Entry 6SWD (electron microscopy, 3.20 A resolution); this record covers chains 2 and E of the 19 polymer chains in the assembly.

== Chain 2 ==
Molecule: 16S ribosomal RNA
Organism: Pyrococcus abyssi GE5
Sequence (1044 nucleotides; numbered 13 to 1509; 453 numbers in that range are skipped by the numbering (no residue carries them; nothing is unmodelled there); the number before each row is that of its first residue):
    13 AUUCXGGUUG AUCCUGCCGG AGGCCACUGC UAUGGGGGUC XGACUAAGCC AUGCGAGUCA
    73 AGGGGGCGUC CCUUCUGGGA CGCCACCGGC GGACGGCUCA GUAACACGUC GGUAACCUAC
   133 CCUCGGGAGG GGGAUAACCC CGGGAAACUG GGGCUAAUCC CCCAUAGGCC UGGGGUACUG
   193 GAAGGUCCCC AGGCCGAAAG GGAGCCGUAA GGCUCCGCCC GAGGAUGGGC CGGCGGCXGA
   253 UUAGGUAGUU GGUGGGGUAA CGGCCCACCA AGCXGAAGAU CGGUACGGGC XGUGAGAGCG
   313 GGAGCCXGGA GAUGGACACU GAGACACGGG UCCAGGCCCU ACGGGGCGCA GCAGGCGCGA
   373 XACCUCXGCA AUGCGGGAAA CXGCGACGGG GGGACCCCCA GUGCCGUGCC UCUGGCACGG
   433 CUUUUCCGGA GUGUAAAAAG CUCCGGGAAU AAGGGCUGGG CAAGGCXGGU GGCAGCCGCC
   493 GCGGUAAUAC CGGCGGCCXG AGUGGUGGCC ACUAUUAUUG GGCCUAAAGC GGCXGUAGCC
   553 GGGCCCGUAA GUCCCUGGCG AAAUCCCACG GCUCAACXGU GGGGCUCGCU GGGGAUACUG
   613 CGGGCCUUGG GACXGGGAGA GGCXGGGGGU ACCCCXGGGG UAGGGGUGAA AUCCUAUAAU
   673 CCCGGGGGGA CCGCCAGUGG CGAAGGCGCC XGGCUGGAAC GGGUCXGACG GUGAGGGCXG
   733 AAGGCCAGGG GAGCGAACXG GAUUAGAUAC CCGGGUAGUC CUGGCUGUAA AGGAUGCGGG
   793 CUAGGUGUCG GGCGAGCUUC GAGCUCGCCC GGUGCXGUAG GGAAGCXGUU AAGCCXGCXG
   853 CCUGGGGAGU ACGGCXGCAA GGCUGAAACU UAAAGGAAUU GGCGGGGGAG
  1356 CCUGCUCCUU GCACACACCG CCXGUCACUC CACCCGAGCG GGGCCUAGGU GAGGCCCGAU
  1416 CUCCUUCGGG AGGUCGGGUC GAGCCUAGGC UCCGUGAGGG GGGAGAAGUC GUAACAAGGU
  1476 AGCXGUAGGG GAACCUACGG CUCGAUCACC UCCU
Modified / non-standard residues: 4AC (N(4)-acetylcytidine-5'-monophosphate) at position 17, 4AC (N(4)-acetylcytidine-5'-monophosphate) at position 53, LHH ([(2R,3R,4R,5R)-5-(4-acetamido-2-oxidanylidene-pyrimidin-1-yl)-4-methoxy-3-oxidanyl-oxolan-2-yl]methyl dihydrogen phosphate) at position 250, 4AC (N(4)-acetylcytidine-5'-monophosphate) at position 286, 4AC (N(4)-acetylcytidine-5'-monophosphate) at position 303, 4AC (N(4)-acetylcytidine-5'-monophosphate) at position 319, A2M (2'-O-methyladenosine 5'-(dihydrogen phosphate)) at position 373, 4AC (N(4)-acetylcytidine-5'-monophosphate) at position 379, 4AC (N(4)-acetylcytidine-5'-monophosphate) at position 394, 4AC (N(4)-acetylcytidine-5'-monophosphate) at position 479, 4AC (N(4)-acetylcytidine-5'-monophosphate) at position 511, 4AC (N(4)-acetylcytidine-5'-monophosphate) at position 546, 4AC (N(4)-acetylcytidine-5'-monophosphate) at position 590, 4AC (N(4)-acetylcytidine-5'-monophosphate) at position 626, 4AC (N(4)-acetylcytidine-5'-monophosphate) at position 636, 4AC (N(4)-acetylcytidine-5'-monophosphate) at position 648, 4AC (N(4)-acetylcytidine-5'-monophosphate) at position 703, 4AC (N(4)-acetylcytidine-5'-monophosphate) at position 718, 4AC (N(4)-acetylcytidine-5'-monophosphate) at position 731, 4AC (N(4)-acetylcytidine-5'-monophosphate) at position 751, 4AC (N(4)-acetylcytidine-5'-monophosphate) at position 828, 4AC (N(4)-acetylcytidine-5'-monophosphate) at position 839, 4AC (N(4)-acetylcytidine-5'-monophosphate) at position 848, 4AC (N(4)-acetylcytidine-5'-monophosphate) at position 851, 4AC (N(4)-acetylcytidine-5'-monophosphate) at position 868, OMC (o2'-methylycytidine-5'-monophosphate) at position 1376, 5HM (5-(hydroxymethyl)cytidine 5'-(dihydrogen phosphate)) at position 1378, UR3 (3-methyluridine-5'-monophoshate) at position 1467, 6MZ (N6-methyladenosine-5'-monophosphate) at position 1469, 4AC (N(4)-acetylcytidine-5'-monophosphate) at position 1479, MA6 (6N-dimethyladenosine-5'-monophoshate) at position 1487, MA6 (6N-dimethyladenosine-5'-monophoshate) at position 1488

== Chain E ==
Molecule: 30S ribosomal protein S4e
Organism: Pyrococcus abyssi (strain GE5 / Orsay)
UniProt: Q9V1U8 (RS4E_PYRAB); residue numbers follow UniProt; this construct covers 1-243
Sequence (243 residues; each row starts with the number of its first residue):
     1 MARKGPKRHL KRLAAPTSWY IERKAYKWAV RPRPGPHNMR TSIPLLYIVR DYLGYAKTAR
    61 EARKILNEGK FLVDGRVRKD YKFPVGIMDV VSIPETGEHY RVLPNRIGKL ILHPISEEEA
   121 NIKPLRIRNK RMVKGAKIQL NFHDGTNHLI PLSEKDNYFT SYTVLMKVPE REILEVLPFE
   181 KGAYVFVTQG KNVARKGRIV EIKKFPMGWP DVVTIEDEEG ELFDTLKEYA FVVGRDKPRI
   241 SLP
Unresolved in the structure: 1

== How chain 2 and chain E interact ==
Contacting residue pairs - 123 pairs, chain 2 then chain E:
  U51(2) - Lys24(E)  base contact
  A105(2) - Lys4(E)  phosphate contact
  A105(2) - Gly5(E)  sugar contact
  C106(2) - Arg3(E)  phosphate contact
  C106(2) - Lys4(E)  hydrogen bond to the phosphate
  C106(2) - Pro6(E)  sugar contact
  C106(2) - Arg8(E)  hydrogen bond to the sugar
  C106(2) - His9(E)  hydrogen bond to the sugar
  G107(2) - His9(E)  sugar contact
  G107(2) - Trp28(E)  phosphate contact
  A131(2) - Pro6(E)  base contact
  A131(2) - Arg8(E)  hydrogen bond to the base
  C133(2) - Arg33(E)  sugar contact
  C133(2) - Pro34(E)  hydrogen bond to the sugar
  C133(2) - Gly35(E)  base contact
  C134(2) - Gly35(E)  sugar contact
  C134(2) - Pro36(E)  sugar contact
  C134(2) - Phe83(E)  sugar contact
  C134(2) - Gly145(E)  base contact
  U135(2) - Arg76(E)  salt bridge to the phosphate
  U135(2) - Arg78(E)  salt bridge to the phosphate
  U135(2) - Thr146(E)  sugar contact
  U135(2) - Asn147(E)  hydrogen bond to the base
  C136(2) - Arg76(E)  salt bridge to the phosphate
  C136(2) - Leu149(E)  sugar contact
  C136(2) - Arg171(E)  phosphate contact
  A189(2) - Met132(E)  hydrogen bond to the sugar
  A189(2) - Leu152(E)  sugar contact
  A189(2) - Lys155(E)  hydrogen bond to the phosphate
  C190(2) - Lys130(E)  hydrogen bond to the sugar
  C190(2) - Met132(E)  sugar contact
  C190(2) - Lys155(E)  salt bridge to the phosphate
  U191(2) - Asn129(E)  hydrogen bond to the sugar
  U191(2) - Lys130(E)  salt bridge to the phosphate
  U191(2) - Phe159(E)  phosphate contact
  G192(2) - Thr160(E)  hydrogen bond to the phosphate
  G193(2) - Met207(E)  base contact
  G193(2) - Gly208(E)  base contact
  U198(2) - Met132(E)  hydrogen bond to the sugar
  C199(2) - Met132(E)  sugar contact
  C199(2) - Val133(E)  sugar contact
  C199(2) - Ala136(E)  sugar contact
  C200(2) - Gly135(E)  hydrogen bond to the phosphate
  A234(2) - Arg131(E)  sugar contact
  A234(2) - Val133(E)  sugar contact
  A234(2) - Gln139(E)  hydrogen bond to the sugar
  A234(2) - Asn147(E)  base contact
  G235(2) - Arg131(E)  sugar contact
  G235(2) - Asn141(E)  sugar contact
  G235(2) - Gly145(E)  hydrogen bond to the base
  G235(2) - Asn147(E)  base contact
  G236(2) - Gly35(E)  hydrogen bond to the base
  G236(2) - Arg128(E)  phosphate contact
  G236(2) - Gly145(E)  sugar contact
  A237(2) - Pro34(E)  base contact
  A237(2) - Gly35(E)  sugar contact
  A237(2) - His37(E)  sugar contact
  A237(2) - Asn38(E)  phosphate contact
  A237(2) - Arg128(E)  salt bridge to the phosphate
  U238(2) - Pro34(E)  sugar contact
  U238(2) - Asn38(E)  phosphate contact
  U238(2) - Met39(E)  hydrogen bond to the phosphate
  G239(2) - Pro6(E)  sugar contact
  G239(2) - Arg31(E)  salt bridge to the phosphate
  C318(2) - Lys11(E)  salt bridge to the phosphate
  C318(2) - Lys27(E)  salt bridge to the phosphate
  4AC_319(2) - Lys11(E)  phosphate contact
  G320(2) - Lys7(E)  salt bridge to the phosphate
  G321(2) - Ala2(E)  phosphate contact
  A322(2) - Arg3(E)  base contact
  G323(2) - Arg3(E)  salt bridge to the phosphate
  G335(2) - Lys4(E)  hydrogen bond to the sugar
  A336(2) - Lys4(E)  sugar contact
  C337(2) - Lys4(E)  phosphate contact
  A383(2) - Tyr26(E)  sugar contact
  A383(2) - Arg60(E)  salt bridge to the phosphate
  U384(2) - Arg12(E)  hydrogen bond to the phosphate
  U384(2) - Tyr26(E)  sugar contact
  U384(2) - Trp28(E)  hydrogen bond to the sugar
  U384(2) - Arg50(E)  salt bridge to the phosphate
  U384(2) - Thr58(E)  phosphate contact
  U384(2) - Ala59(E)  phosphate contact
  G385(2) - Arg12(E)  salt bridge to the phosphate
  G385(2) - Trp28(E)  phosphate contact
  G385(2) - Ala29(E)  phosphate contact
  G385(2) - Val30(E)  sugar contact
  G385(2) - Tyr47(E)  hydrogen bond to the phosphate
  G385(2) - Arg50(E)  salt bridge to the phosphate
  C386(2) - Arg8(E)  phosphate contact
  C386(2) - His9(E)  sugar contact
  C386(2) - Val30(E)  phosphate contact
  C386(2) - Arg31(E)  hydrogen bond to the phosphate
  C386(2) - Tyr81(E)  hydrogen bond to the phosphate
  C386(2) - Lys82(E)  salt bridge to the phosphate
  G387(2) - Arg8(E)  phosphate contact
  G387(2) - Lys82(E)  salt bridge to the phosphate
  A391(2) - Asn67(E)  phosphate contact
  A392(2) - Arg63(E)  phosphate contact
  A392(2) - Lys64(E)  phosphate contact
  A392(2) - Asn67(E)  phosphate contact
  C393(2) - Arg60(E)  salt bridge to the phosphate
  C393(2) - Lys64(E)  salt bridge to the phosphate
  4AC_394(2) - Arg60(E)  base contact
  A398(2) - Trp28(E)  sugar contact
  U568(2) - Asp224(E)  sugar contact
  G569(2) - Lys191(E)  salt bridge to the phosphate
  G569(2) - Val212(E)  sugar contact
  G569(2) - Asp224(E)  phosphate contact
  G570(2) - Gly190(E)  phosphate contact
  G570(2) - Lys191(E)  hydrogen bond to the phosphate
  C571(2) - Tyr229(E)  phosphate contact
  A574(2) - Leu13(E)  hydrogen bond to the sugar
  A574(2) - Arg23(E)  sugar contact
  A575(2) - Leu13(E)  sugar contact
  A575(2) - Lys24(E)  hydrogen bond to the phosphate
  U576(2) - Lys24(E)  salt bridge to the phosphate
  4AC_590(2) - Lys24(E)  salt bridge to the phosphate
  G591(2) - Glu22(E)  sugar contact
  G593(2) - Tyr20(E)  hydrogen bond to the phosphate
  U602(2) - Trp209(E)  sugar contact
  G603(2) - Phe205(E)  sugar contact
  G603(2) - Trp209(E)  sugar contact
  G604(2) - Lys203(E)  sugar contact
Other interface residues (no listed pair), chain 2 (68 interface residues in all): G108, C132, G137, G179, G180, C228, G240, A334, C339, C399, A573, U592, G594
Other interface residues (no listed pair), chain E (81 interface residues in all): Ala14, Thr17, Ile21, Lys57, Lys79, Ile107, Lys109, Lys134, Asn192, Thr225, Leu226

== Overview ==
68 residues of chain 2 and 81 residues of chain E are in contact, with 27 hydrogen bonds and 22 salt bridges.
Among the polar pairs are A131(2)-Arg8(E), U135(2)-Asn147(E) and G235(2)-Gly145(E).
Here chain 2 is 16S ribosomal RNA (Pyrococcus abyssi GE5) and chain E is 30S ribosomal protein S4e (Pyrococcus
abyssi (strain GE5 / Orsay)). Entry 6SWD (IC2 body model of cryo-EM structure of a full archaeal ribosomal
translation initiation complex devoid of ...) was determined by electron microscopy.
